PDB entry 3MY1 | X-ray diffraction, 2.80 A resolution | chains A and B

# Chain A
Protein: Cell division protein kinase 9
From: Homo sapiens
Notes: EC 2.7.11.22, 2.7.11.23
Reference sequence: P50750 (CDK9_HUMAN); residues 2-330 here = UniProt positions 2-330
Sequence (331 residues; each row starts with the number of its first residue; numbering starts at 0):
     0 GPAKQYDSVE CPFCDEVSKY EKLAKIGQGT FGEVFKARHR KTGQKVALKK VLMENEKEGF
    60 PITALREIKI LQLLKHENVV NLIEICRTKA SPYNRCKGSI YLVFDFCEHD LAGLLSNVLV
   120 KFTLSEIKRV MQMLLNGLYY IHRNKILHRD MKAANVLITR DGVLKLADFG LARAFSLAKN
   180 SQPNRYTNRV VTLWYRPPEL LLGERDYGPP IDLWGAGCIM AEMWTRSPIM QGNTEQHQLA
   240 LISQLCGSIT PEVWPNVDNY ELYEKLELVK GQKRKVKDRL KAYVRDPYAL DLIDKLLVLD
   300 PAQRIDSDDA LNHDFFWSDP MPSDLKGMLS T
Not modelled in the structure: 0-5, 89-95, 328-330
Differences from the reference sequence: expression tag (0-1)
Modified positions: Thr186 (phosphothreonine; TPO)
Swiss-Prot annotation at these positions:
  - region: Ala166 to Thr191 (T-loop)
  - active site: Asp149 (Proton acceptor)
  - binding site (ATP): Ile25 to Val33, Lys48, Asp104 to Cys106, Asp167
  - modified residue: Lys44 (N6-acetyllysine), Lys48 (N6-acetyllysine), Ser175 (Phosphoserine), Thr186 (Phosphothreonine)
  - natural variant: Arg225 (R225C: Found in patients with global developmental delay and epilepsy with history of choanal atresia; uncertain significance)
  - mutagenesis: Lys44 (K44R: Impaired kinase and transcriptional elongation activities, but normal cyclin T1 and HEXIM1 binding), Lys48 (K48Q: Mimics acetylation; leading to impaired protein kinase activity; K48R: Decreased acetylation; leading to enhanced protein kinase activity), Asp167 (D167N: Abrogates kinase activity), Ser175 (S175A: Constitutive kinase activity; S175D: Mimics phosphorylation, constitutive loss of kinase activity), Thr186 (T186A: Abrogates autophosphorylation; no effect on kinase activity, but impaired CTD phosphorylation; T186D: Mimics autophosphorylation ...)
Ligand contacts: DRB (RFZ; 5,6-dichloro-1-beta-D-ribofuranosyl-1H-benzimidazole): Ile25, Gly26, Phe30, Val33, Ala46, Lys48, Val79, Phe103, Asp104, Phe105, Cys106, Ala153, Asn154, Leu156, Asp167
What the authors report for this chain:
  - binding site for DRB: Ile25, Asp104, Cys106, Leu156, Asp167
  - specificity-determining residues: Cys106
  - conformationally variable residues (domain motion, loop rearrangement, order/disorder transition): Phe30, Leu51, Lys88 to Lys96, Phe105, Cys106
  - specificity-determining residues: Leu51 (by similarity / conservation)

# Chain B
Protein: Cyclin-T1
From: Homo sapiens
Reference sequence: O60563 (CCNT1_HUMAN); residue numbers follow UniProt; this construct covers 2-259
Sequence (260 residues; row label = number of the first residue in the row; numbering starts at 0):
     0 GPEGERKNNN KRWYFTREQL ENSPSRRFGV DPDKELSYRQ QAANLLQDMG QRLNVSQLTI
    60 NTAIVYMHRF YMIQSFTRFP GNSVAPAALF LAAKVEGQPK KLEHVIKVAH TCLHPQESLP
   120 DTRSEAYLQQ VQDLVILESI ILQTLGFELT IDHPHTHVVK CTQLVRASKD LAQTSYFMAT
   180 NSLHLTTFSL QYTPPVVACV CIHLACKWSN WEIPVSTDGK HWWEYVDATV TLELLDELTH
   240 ELLQILEKTP NRLKRIWNWR
Not modelled in the structure: 0-7
Differences from the reference sequence: expression tag (0-1); engineered mutation Arg77 (Gln in O60563), Gly96 (Glu in O60563), Leu241 (Phe in O60563)
Swiss-Prot annotation at these positions:
  - motif: Lys253 to Arg259 (Nuclear localization signal, and interaction with Tat-TAR RNA)
  - modified residue: Ser117 (Phosphoserine)

# Chain A / chain B interface
Residue-residue contacts (34):
  Asp6(A) - Arg77(B)  salt bridge
  Ser7(A) - Arg77(B)
  Val8(A) - Gln73(B)
  Val8(A) - Arg77(B)
  Val8(A) - Phe78(B)  hydrophobic
  Glu9(A) - Gln73(B)  hydrogen bond (backbone-side chain)
  Cys10(A) - Gln142(B)
  Pro11(A) - Ile72(B)
  Phe12(A) - Arg11(B)
  Phe12(A) - Trp12(B)  hydrophobic
  Phe12(A) - Ile72(B)  hydrophobic
  Phe12(A) - Thr143(B)
  Phe12(A) - Gly145(B)
  Cys13(A) - Gln142(B)
  Glu57(A) - Phe89(B)
  Glu57(A) - Lys93(B)  hydrogen bond (backbone-side chain)
  Glu57(A) - Lys100(B)
  Glu57(A) - Leu101(B)  hydrogen bond (side chain-backbone)
  Gly58(A) - Lys93(B)
  Gly58(A) - Glu137(B)
  Phe59(A) - Lys93(B)  hydrogen bond (backbone-side chain)
  Phe59(A) - Glu137(B)  hydrogen bond (backbone-side chain)
  Phe59(A) - Leu141(B)  hydrophobic
  Phe59(A) - Phe146(B)  hydrophobic
  Ile61(A) - Lys93(B)
  Ile61(A) - Pro98(B)  hydrophobic
  Leu64(A) - Leu90(B)  hydrophobic
  Leu64(A) - Val94(B)  hydrophobic
  Leu64(A) - Leu148(B)  hydrophobic
  Lys68(A) - Thr149(B)
  Gln71(A) - Phe146(B)  hydrogen bond (side chain-backbone)
  Ile84(A) - Phe146(B)  hydrophobic
  Arg86(A) - Gln142(B)
  Ile99(A) - Phe146(B)  hydrophobic
Also at the interface, not in a pair above, chain A (20 interface residues in all): Lys56, Ile67
Also at the interface, not in a pair above, chain B (25 interface residues in all): Lys99, Val134, Ile139, Glu147

# In short
20 residues of chain A face 25 of chain B across their interface; the contacts include 6 hydrogen bonds and 1
salt bridge. Polar contacts include Asp6(A)-Arg77(B), Glu9(A)-Gln73(B) and Glu57(A)-Lys93(B). Bound to chain
A: DRB. The paper reports a binding site for DRB at Ile25(A), Asp104(A) and Cys106(A) among others;
specificity determinants Cys106(A) and Leu51(A).
Here chain A is Cell division protein kinase 9 and chain B is Cyclin-T1, both from Homo sapiens. Entry 3MY1
(Structure of CDK9/cyclinT1 in complex with DRB) was determined by X-ray diffraction, deposited together with
3MY5.
